8GON - chains A and B of the 5 polymer chains in the assembly; structure by X-ray diffraction, 2.60 A resolution.

Chain A:
Molecule: MHC class I antigen
Source organism: Homo sapiens
Reference sequence: Q861F7 (Q861F7_HUMAN); residue numbers follow UniProt; this construct covers 1-275
Chain sequence (276 residues; each row starts with the number of its first residue; numbering starts at 0):
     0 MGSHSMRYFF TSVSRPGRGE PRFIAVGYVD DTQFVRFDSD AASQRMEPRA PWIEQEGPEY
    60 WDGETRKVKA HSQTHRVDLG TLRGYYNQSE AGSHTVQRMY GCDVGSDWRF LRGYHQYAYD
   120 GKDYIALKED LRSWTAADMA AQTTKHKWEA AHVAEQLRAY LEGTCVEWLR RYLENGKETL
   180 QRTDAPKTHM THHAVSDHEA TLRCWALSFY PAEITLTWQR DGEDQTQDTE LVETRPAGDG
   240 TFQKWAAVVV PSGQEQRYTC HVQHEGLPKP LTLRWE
Disordered / not traced: 0
Sequence notes: initiating methionine (0)
Disulfide bonds: Cys101-Cys164, Cys203-Cys259

Chain B:
Molecule: Beta-2-microglobulin
Source organism: Homo sapiens
Reference sequence: P61769 (B2MG_HUMAN); residues 1-99 here correspond to UniProt positions 21-119 (UniProt number = residue number + 20)
Chain sequence (100 residues; row label = number of the first residue in the row; numbering starts at 0):
     0 MIQRTPKIQV YSRHPAENGK SNFLNCYVSG FHPSDIEVDL LKNGERIEKV EHSDLSFSKD
    60 WSFYLLYYTE FTPTEKDEYA CRVNHVTLSQ PKIVKWDRDM
Sequence notes: expression tag (0)
Disulfide bonds: Cys25-Cys80
Curated features (UniProtKB/Swiss-Prot):
  - modified residue: Gln2 (Pyrrolidone carboxylic acid)
  - glycosylation: Ile1 (N-linked (Glc) (glycation) isoleucine), Lys19 (N-linked (Glc) (glycation) lysine), Lys41 (N-linked (Glc) (glycation) lysine), Lys48 (N-linked (Glc) (glycation) lysine), Lys58 (N-linked (Glc) (glycation) lysine), Lys91 (N-linked (Glc) (glycation) lysine), Lys94 (N-linked (Glc) (glycation) lysine)

Chain A / chain B interface:
Contacting residue pairs (55; chain A residue first):
  Phe8(A) - Ser55(B)
  Phe8(A) - Phe56(B)
  Phe9(A) - Phe56(B)
  Thr10(A) - Leu54(B)
  Thr10(A) - Phe56(B)
  Thr10(A) - Phe62(B)
  Val12(A) - Ser33(B)
  Ile23(A) - Leu54(B)
  Val25(A) - Asp53(B)
  Val25(A) - Leu54(B)
  Tyr27(A) - Ser55(B)
  Tyr27(A) - Tyr63(B)
  Gln32(A) - Asp53(B)  hydrogen bond
  Arg35(A) - Asp53(B)  salt bridge
  Arg48(A) - Asp53(B)  salt bridge
  Thr94(A) - Phe62(B)
  Gln96(A) - His31(B)  hydrogen bond
  Gln96(A) - Phe56(B)
  Gln96(A) - Trp60(B)  hydrogen bond (side chain-backbone)
  Gln96(A) - Phe62(B)
  Arg97(A) - Phe56(B)
  Gln115(A) - Trp60(B)
  Tyr116(A) - Trp60(B)
  Ala117(A) - Trp60(B)  hydrophobic
  Asp119(A) - Met0(B)
  Asp119(A) - Ile1(B)
  Asp119(A) - His31(B)
  Gly120(A) - Ile1(B)
  Gly120(A) - His31(B)
  Gly120(A) - Trp60(B)
  Lys121(A) - Ile1(B)
  Asp122(A) - Trp60(B)  hydrogen bond
  His192(A) - Asp98(B)  salt bridge
  Arg202(A) - Asp98(B)  hydrogen bond (side chain-backbone)
  Arg202(A) - Met99(B)
  Trp204(A) - Asp98(B)
  Trp204(A) - Met99(B)
  Val231(A) - Gln8(B)
  Glu232(A) - Lys6(B)  salt bridge
  Glu232(A) - Gln8(B)  hydrogen bond (backbone-side chain)
  Glu232(A) - Tyr26(B)
  Glu232(A) - Ser28(B)  hydrogen bond
  Arg234(A) - Gln8(B)  hydrogen bond
  Arg234(A) - Tyr10(B)
  Arg234(A) - Met99(B)  hydrogen bond (side chain-backbone)
  Pro235(A) - Tyr10(B)  hydrogen bond (backbone-side chain)
  Pro235(A) - Asn24(B)
  Pro235(A) - Tyr26(B)
  Ala236(A) - Arg12(B)
  Ala236(A) - Asn24(B)  hydrogen bond (backbone-side chain)
  Gly237(A) - Arg12(B)  hydrogen bond (backbone-side chain)
  Gln242(A) - Tyr10(B)
  Gln242(A) - Ser11(B)  hydrogen bond (side chain-backbone)
  Gln242(A) - Arg12(B)  hydrogen bond (side chain-backbone)
  Trp244(A) - Met99(B)  hydrogen bond (side chain-backbone)
Other interface residues (no listed pair), chain A (35 interface residues in all): Met98, Leu206, Thr233, Asp238
Other interface residues (no listed pair), chain B (26 interface residues in all): His13, Pro14, Asp59, Leu65, Arg97

Summary:
The interface between chain A and chain B involves 35 residues on one side and 26 on the other, with 15
hydrogen bonds and 4 salt bridges. Polar pairs include Arg35(A)-Asp53(B), Arg48(A)-Asp53(B) and
His192(A)-Asp98(B).
Here chain A is MHC class I antigen and chain B is Beta-2-microglobulin, both from Homo sapiens. Entry 8GON
(SARS-CoV-2 specific private TCR RLQ7 in complex with RLQ-T1006I-HLA-A2) was determined by X-ray diffraction
(same publication as 8GOM and 8GOP).
